Entry 8I4V (electron microscopy, 5.97 A resolution (low resolution: residue-level contacts below are approximate; hydrogen-bond / salt-bridge calls are withheld)); this record covers chains A and B of the 4 polymer chains in the assembly.

Chain A:
Protein: Structural maintenance of chromosomes protein 5
Source organism: Saccharomyces cerevisiae S288C
Reference sequence: Q08204 (SMC5_YEAST); numbering as in UniProt (aligned over 25-1093)
Sequence (1069 residues; numbered 25 to 1093; the number before each row is that of its first residue):
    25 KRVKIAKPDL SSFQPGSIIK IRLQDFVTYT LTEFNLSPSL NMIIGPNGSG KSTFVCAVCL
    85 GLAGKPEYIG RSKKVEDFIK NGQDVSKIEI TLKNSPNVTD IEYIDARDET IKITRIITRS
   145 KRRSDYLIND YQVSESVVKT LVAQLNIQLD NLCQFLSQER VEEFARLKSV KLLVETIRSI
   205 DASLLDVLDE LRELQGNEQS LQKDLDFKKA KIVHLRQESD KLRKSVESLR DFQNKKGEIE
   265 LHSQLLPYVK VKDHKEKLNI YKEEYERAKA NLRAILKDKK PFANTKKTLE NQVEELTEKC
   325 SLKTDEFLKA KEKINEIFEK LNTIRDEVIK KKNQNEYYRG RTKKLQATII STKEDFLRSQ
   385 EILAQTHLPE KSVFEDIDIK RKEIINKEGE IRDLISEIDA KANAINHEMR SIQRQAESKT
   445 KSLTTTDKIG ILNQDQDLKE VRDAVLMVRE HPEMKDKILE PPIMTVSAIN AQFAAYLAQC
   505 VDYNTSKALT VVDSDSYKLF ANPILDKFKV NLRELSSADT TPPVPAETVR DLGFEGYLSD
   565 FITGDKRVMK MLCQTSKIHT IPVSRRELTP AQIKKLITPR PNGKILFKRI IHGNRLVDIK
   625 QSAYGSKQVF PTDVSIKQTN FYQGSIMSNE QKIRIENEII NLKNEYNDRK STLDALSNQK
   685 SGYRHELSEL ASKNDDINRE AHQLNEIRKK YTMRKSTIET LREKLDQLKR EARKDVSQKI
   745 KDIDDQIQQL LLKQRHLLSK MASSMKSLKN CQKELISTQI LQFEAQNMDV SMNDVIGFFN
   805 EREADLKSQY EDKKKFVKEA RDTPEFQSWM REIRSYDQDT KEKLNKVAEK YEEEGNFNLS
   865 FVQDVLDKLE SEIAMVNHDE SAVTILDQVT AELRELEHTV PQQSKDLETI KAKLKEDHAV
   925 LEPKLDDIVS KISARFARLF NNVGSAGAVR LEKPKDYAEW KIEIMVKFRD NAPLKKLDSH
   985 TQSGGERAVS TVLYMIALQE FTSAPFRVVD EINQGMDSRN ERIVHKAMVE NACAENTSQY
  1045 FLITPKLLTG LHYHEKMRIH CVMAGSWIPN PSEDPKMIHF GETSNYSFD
Unresolved in the structure: 25-231, 365-745, 907-1093
Construct notes: engineered mutation Ala-824 (Met in Q08204)

Chain B:
Protein: Structural maintenance of chromosomes protein 6
Source organism: Saccharomyces cerevisiae S288C
Reference sequence: Q12749 (SMC6_YEAST); numbering as in UniProt (aligned over 1-1114)
Sequence (1114 residues; row label = number of the first residue in the row):
     1 MISTTISGKR PIEQVDDELL SLTAQQENEE QQQQRKRRRH QFAPMTQFNS NTLDEDSGFR
    61 SSSDVATADQ DNFLEESPSG YIKKVILRNF MCHEHFELEL GSRLNFIVGN NGSGKSAILT
   121 AITIGLGAKA SETNRGSSLK DLIREGCYSA KIILHLDNSK YGAYQQGIFG NEIIVERIIK
   181 RDGPASFSLR SENGKEISNK KKDIQTVVDY FSVPVSNPMC FLSQDAARSF LTASTSQDKY
   241 SHFMKGTLLQ EITENLLYAS AIHDSAQENM ALHLENLKSL KAEYEDAKKL LRELNQTSDL
   301 NERKMLLQAK SLWIDVAHNT DACKNLENEI SGIQQKVDEV TEKIRNRQEK IERYTSDGTT
   361 IEAQIDAKVI YVNEKDSEHQ NARELLRDVK SRFEKEKSNQ AEAQSNIDQG RKKVDALNKT
   421 IAHLEEELTK EMGGDKDQMR QELEQLEKAN EKLREVNNSL VVSLQDVKNE ERDIQHERES
   481 ELRTISRSIQ NKKVELQNIA KGNDTFLMNF DRNMDRLLRT IEQRKNEFET PAIGPLGSLV
   541 TIRKGFEKWT RSIQRAISSS LNAFVVSNPK DNRLFRDIMR SCGIRSNIPI VTYCLSQFDY
   601 SKGRAHGNYP TIVDALEFSK PEIECLFVDL SRIERIVLIE DKNEARNFLQ RNPVNVNMAL
   661 SLRDRRSGFQ LSGGYRLDTV TYQDKIRLKV NSSSDNGTQY LKDLIEQETK ELQNIRDRYE
   721 EKLSEVRSRL KEIDGRLKST KNEMRKTNFR MTELKMNVGK VVDTGILNSK INERKNQEQA
   781 IASYEAAKEE LGLKIEQIAQ EAQPIKEQYD STKLALVEAQ DELQQLKEDI NSRQSKIQKY
   841 KDDTIYYEDK KKVYLENIKK IEVNVAALKE GIQRQIQNAC AFCSKERIEN VDLPDTQEEI
   901 KRELDKVSRM IQKAEKSLGL SQEEVIALFE KCRNKYKEGQ KKYMEIDEAL NRLHNSLKAR
   961 DQNYKNAEKG TCFDADMDFR ASLKVRKFSG NLSFIKDTKS LEIYILTTND EKARNVDTLS
  1021 GGEKSFSQMA LLLATWKPMR SRIIALDEFD VFMDQVNRKI GTTLIVKKLK DIARTQTIII
  1081 TPQDIGKIAD IDSSGVSIHR MRDPERQNNS NFYN
Unresolved in the structure: 1-286, 402-790, 931-1114
Curated features (UniProtKB/Swiss-Prot):
  - motif: Arg-35 to Arg-39 (Nuclear localization signal)
  - binding site (ATP): Gly-109 to Ser-116

Chain A / chain B interface:
Residue-residue contacts - 18 pairs, chain A then chain B:
  Arg-349(A) with Arg-383(B)
  Asp-350(A) with Arg-387(B)
  Ile-353(A) with Arg-387(B)
  Lys-354(A) with Arg-387(B); Glu-394(B)
  Asn-357(A) with Ser-391(B); Lys-395(B)
  Tyr-361(A) with Asn-399(B)
  Asp-871(A) with Arg-909(B)
  Glu-874(A) with Arg-902(B); Lys-906(B); Arg-909(B)
  Ser-875(A) with Arg-909(B)
  Ile-877(A) with Lys-906(B)
  Ala-878(A) with Arg-909(B)
  Asn-881(A) with Met-910(B); Lys-913(B)
  His-882(A) with Lys-913(B)
Interface residues without a listed pair, chain A (15 interface residues in all): Glu-343, Leu-870
Interface residues without a listed pair, chain B (12 interface residues in all): Lys-813

In short:
15 residues of chain A and 12 residues of chain B are in contact. UniProt lists 8 ATP-binding residues on
chain B.
Chain A is Structural maintenance of chromosomes protein 5 and chain B is Structural maintenance of
chromosomes protein 6, both from Saccharomyces cerevisiae S288C; the structure, Cryo-EM structure of 5-subunit
Smc5/6 arm region, was determined by electron microscopy together with 7YLM, 7YMD, 7YQH, 8HQS, 8I13, 8I21 and
6 further entries from the same study.
